9GV8 - chain A; structure by X-ray diffraction, 2.60 A resolution.

# Chain A
Protein: Amidohydrolase family protein
Organism: Klebsiella pneumoniae subsp. pneumoniae Kp13
Notes: EC 3.5.1.-, 3.5.1.81
UniProt: W9BIW9 (W9BIW9_KLEPN); residue numbers follow UniProt; this construct covers 1-479
Sequence (485 residues; numbered 1 to 485; the number before each row is that of its first residue):
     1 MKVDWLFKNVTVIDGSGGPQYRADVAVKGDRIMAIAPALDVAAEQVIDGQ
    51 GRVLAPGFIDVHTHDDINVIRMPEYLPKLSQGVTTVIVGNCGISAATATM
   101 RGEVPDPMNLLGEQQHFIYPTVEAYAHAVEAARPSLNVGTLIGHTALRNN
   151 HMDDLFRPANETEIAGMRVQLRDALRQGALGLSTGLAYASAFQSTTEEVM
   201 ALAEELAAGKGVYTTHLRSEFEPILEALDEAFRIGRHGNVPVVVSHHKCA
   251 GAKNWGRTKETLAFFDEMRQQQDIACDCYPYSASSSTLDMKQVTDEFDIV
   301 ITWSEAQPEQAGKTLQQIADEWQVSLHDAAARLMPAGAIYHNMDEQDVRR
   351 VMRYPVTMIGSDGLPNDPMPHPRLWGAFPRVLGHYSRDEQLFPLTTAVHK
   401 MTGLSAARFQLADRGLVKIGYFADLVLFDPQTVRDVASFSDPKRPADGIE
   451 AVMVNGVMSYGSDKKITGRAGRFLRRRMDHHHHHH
Unresolved in the structure: 479-485
Sequence notes: expression tag (480-485)
Bound ions: Ni2+ site 1: H62, H64, C91 (together with sulfate ion); Ni2+ site 2: C91, H216, H246 (together with sulfate ion)

# In short
H62, H64 and C91 form the Ni2+ site 1. C91, H216 and H246 coordinate Ni2+ site 2.
Chain A is Amidohydrolase family protein (Klebsiella pneumoniae subsp. pneumoniae Kp13); the structure,
N-Acyl-D-amino-acid deacylase (D-acylase) from Klebsiella pneumoniae in the absence of glycerol, was
determined by X-ray diffraction (same publication as 9G5M).
